Entry 7ZN4 (electron microscopy, 4.32 A resolution (low resolution: residue-level contacts below are approximate; hydrogen-bond / salt-bridge calls are withheld)); this record covers chains d and g of the 6 polymer chains in the assembly.

[Chain d]
Protein: Probable baseplate hub protein
Source organism: Escherichia phage T5
UniProt: Q6QGE9 (BPPB3_BPT5); residue numbers follow UniProt; this construct covers 1-949
Sequence (949 residues; each row starts with the number of its first residue):
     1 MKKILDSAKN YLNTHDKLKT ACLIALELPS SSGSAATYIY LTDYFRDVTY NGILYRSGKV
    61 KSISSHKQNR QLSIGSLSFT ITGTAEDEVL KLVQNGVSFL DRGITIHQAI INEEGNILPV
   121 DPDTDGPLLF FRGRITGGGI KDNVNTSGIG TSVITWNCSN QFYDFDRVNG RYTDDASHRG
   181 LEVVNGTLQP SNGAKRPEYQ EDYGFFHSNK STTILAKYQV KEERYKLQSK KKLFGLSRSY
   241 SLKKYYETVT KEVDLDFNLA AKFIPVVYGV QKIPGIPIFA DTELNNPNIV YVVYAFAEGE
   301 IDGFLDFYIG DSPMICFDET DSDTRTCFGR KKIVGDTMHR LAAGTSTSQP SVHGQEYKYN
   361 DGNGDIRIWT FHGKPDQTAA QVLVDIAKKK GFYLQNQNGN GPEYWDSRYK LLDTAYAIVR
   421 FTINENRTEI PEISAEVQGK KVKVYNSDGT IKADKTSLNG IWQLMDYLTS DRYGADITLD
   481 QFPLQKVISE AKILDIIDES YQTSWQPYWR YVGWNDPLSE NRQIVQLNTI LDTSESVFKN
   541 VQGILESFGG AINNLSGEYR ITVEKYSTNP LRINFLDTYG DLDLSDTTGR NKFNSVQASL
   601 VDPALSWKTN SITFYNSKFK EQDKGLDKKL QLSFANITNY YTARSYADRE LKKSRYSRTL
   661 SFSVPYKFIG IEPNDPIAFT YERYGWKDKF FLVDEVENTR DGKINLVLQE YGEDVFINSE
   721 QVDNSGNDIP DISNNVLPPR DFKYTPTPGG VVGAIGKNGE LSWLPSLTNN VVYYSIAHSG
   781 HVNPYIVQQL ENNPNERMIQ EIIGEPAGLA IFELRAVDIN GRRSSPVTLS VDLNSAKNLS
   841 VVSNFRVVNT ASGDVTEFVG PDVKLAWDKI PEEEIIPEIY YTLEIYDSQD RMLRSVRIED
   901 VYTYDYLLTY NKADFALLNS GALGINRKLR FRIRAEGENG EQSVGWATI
Not modelled in the structure: 1-735

[Chain g]
Protein: Probable central straight fiber
Source organism: Escherichia phage T5
UniProt: Q6QGF0 (FIBC_BPT5); residues 1-688 here = UniProt positions 1-688
Sequence (688 residues; numbered 1 to 688; the number before each row is that of its first residue):
     1 MISNNAPAKM VLNSVLTGYT LAYIQHSIYS DYDVIGRSFW LKEGSNVTRR DFTGIDTFSV
    61 TINNLKPTTT YEVQGAFYDS IIDSELLNAQ IGINLSDKQT FKMKSAPRIT GARCESEPVD
   121 VGVGAPIVYI DTTGEADYCT IELKDNSNAN NPWVKYYVGA LMPTIMFGGV PIGSYKVRIS
   181 GQISLPDGVT IDSSGYYEYP NVFEVRYNFV PPAAPINIVF KAARIADGKE RYDLRVQWDW
   241 NRGAGANVRE FVLSYIDSAE FVRTGWTKAQ KINVGAAQSA TIISFPWKVE HKFKVSSIAW
   301 GPDAQDVTDS AVQTFILNES TPLDNSFVNE TGIEVNYAYI KGKIKDGSTW KQTFLIDAAT
   361 GAINIGLLDA EGKAPISFDP VKKIVNVDGS VITKTINAAN FVMTNLTGQD NPAIYTQGKT
   421 WGDTKSGIWM GMDNVTAKPK LDIGNATQYI RYDGNILRIS SEVVIGTPNG DIDIQTGIQG
   481 KQTVFIYIIG TSLPAKPTSP AYPPSGWSKT PPNRTSNTQN IYCSTGTLDP VTNQLVSGTS
   541 WSDVVQWSGT EGVDGRPGAT GQRGPGMYSL AIANLTAWND SQANSFFTSN FGSGPVKYDV
   601 LTEYKSGAPG TAFTRQWNGS AWTSPAMVLH GDMIVNGTVT ASKIVANNAF LSQIGVNIIY
   661 DRAAALSSNP EGSYKMKIDL QNGYIHIR
Not modelled in the structure: 225-231, 470-561

[How chain d and chain g interact]
Pairs across the interface - 43 pairs, chain d then chain g:
  Val847(d) with Ile2(g)
  Ala851(d) with Tyr32(g)
  Ser852(d) with Tyr32(g)
  Gly853(d) with Tyr32(g)
  Val855(d) with Ile2(g)
  Thr856(d) with Met1(g); Ile2(g); Ser3(g)
  Glu857(d) with Ser3(g); Asn4(g); Asn5(g); Asp31(g)
  Phe858(d) with Ile2(g); Ser3(g); Asn4(g); Asp33(g); Ile81(g)
  Val859(d) with Asn4(g); Asp33(g)
  Gly860(d) with Ile81(g)
  Pro861(d) with Ser80(g); Ile81(g)
  Lys912(d) with Glu85(g); Leu86(g)
  Leu923(d) with Glu85(g); Ile91(g)
  Gly924(d) with Ile91(g)
  Ile925(d) with Ile81(g)
  Arg927(d) with Ile2(g); Ser3(g); Asn4(g); Asn5(g); Ala6(g); Asp79(g); Ile81(g)
  Lys928(d) with Met1(g); Ile2(g); Ser3(g)
  Leu929(d) with Met1(g); Ile2(g)
  Arg930(d) with Met1(g)
  Phe931(d) with Ile2(g)
  Ile949(d) with Met1(g)
Interface residues without a listed pair, chain d (22 interface residues in all): Leu908
Interface residues without a listed pair, chain g (19 interface residues in all): Ile82, Asp83, Ala89, Gly92

[Overview]
The interface between chain d and chain g involves 22 residues on one side and 19 on the other.
Here chain d is Probable baseplate hub protein and chain g is Probable central straight fiber, both from
Escherichia phage T5. Entry 7ZN4 (Tail tip of siphophage T5 : bent fibre after interaction with its bacterial
receptor FhuA) was determined by electron microscopy together with 7QG9, 7ZHJ, 7ZN2, 7ZQB and 7ZQP from the
same study.
